PDB entry 1GMQ | X-ray diffraction, 1.80 A resolution | chain A

Chain A:
Protein: Ribonuclease sa
From: Streptomyces aureofaciens
Notes: EC 3.1.27.3
UniProtKB: P05798 (RNSA_STRAU); residues 1-96 here = UniProt positions 1-96
Amino-acid sequence (96 residues; numbered 1 to 96; the number before each row is that of its first residue):
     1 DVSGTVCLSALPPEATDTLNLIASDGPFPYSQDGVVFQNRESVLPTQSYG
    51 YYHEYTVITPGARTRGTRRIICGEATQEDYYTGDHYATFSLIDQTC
Disulfide bonds: Cys7-Cys96
UniProt features mapped onto this chain:
  - active site: Glu54 (Proton acceptor), His85 (Proton donor)
  - mutagenesis: Asn39 (N39A/D/S: Decreases protein stability)

Overview:
Curated annotation (UniProt) lists active-site residues Glu54 and His85 and one mutagenesis site.
Chain A is Ribonuclease sa (Streptomyces aureofaciens); the structure, Complex of ribonuclease from
streptomyces aureofaciens with 2'-gmp at 1.7 angstroms resolution, was determined by X-ray diffraction (same
publication as 1GMP and 1GMR).
